6B5B - chains A and B of the 4 polymer chains in the assembly; structure by electron microscopy, 5.20 A resolution (low resolution: residue-level contacts below are approximate; hydrogen-bond / salt-bridge calls are withheld).

[Chain A]
Protein: Baculoviral IAP repeat-containing protein 1e
From: Mus musculus
UniProtKB: Q9R016 (BIR1E_MOUSE); residue numbers follow UniProt; this construct covers 1-1403
Chain sequence (1403 residues; numbered 1 to 1403; the number before each row is that of its first residue):
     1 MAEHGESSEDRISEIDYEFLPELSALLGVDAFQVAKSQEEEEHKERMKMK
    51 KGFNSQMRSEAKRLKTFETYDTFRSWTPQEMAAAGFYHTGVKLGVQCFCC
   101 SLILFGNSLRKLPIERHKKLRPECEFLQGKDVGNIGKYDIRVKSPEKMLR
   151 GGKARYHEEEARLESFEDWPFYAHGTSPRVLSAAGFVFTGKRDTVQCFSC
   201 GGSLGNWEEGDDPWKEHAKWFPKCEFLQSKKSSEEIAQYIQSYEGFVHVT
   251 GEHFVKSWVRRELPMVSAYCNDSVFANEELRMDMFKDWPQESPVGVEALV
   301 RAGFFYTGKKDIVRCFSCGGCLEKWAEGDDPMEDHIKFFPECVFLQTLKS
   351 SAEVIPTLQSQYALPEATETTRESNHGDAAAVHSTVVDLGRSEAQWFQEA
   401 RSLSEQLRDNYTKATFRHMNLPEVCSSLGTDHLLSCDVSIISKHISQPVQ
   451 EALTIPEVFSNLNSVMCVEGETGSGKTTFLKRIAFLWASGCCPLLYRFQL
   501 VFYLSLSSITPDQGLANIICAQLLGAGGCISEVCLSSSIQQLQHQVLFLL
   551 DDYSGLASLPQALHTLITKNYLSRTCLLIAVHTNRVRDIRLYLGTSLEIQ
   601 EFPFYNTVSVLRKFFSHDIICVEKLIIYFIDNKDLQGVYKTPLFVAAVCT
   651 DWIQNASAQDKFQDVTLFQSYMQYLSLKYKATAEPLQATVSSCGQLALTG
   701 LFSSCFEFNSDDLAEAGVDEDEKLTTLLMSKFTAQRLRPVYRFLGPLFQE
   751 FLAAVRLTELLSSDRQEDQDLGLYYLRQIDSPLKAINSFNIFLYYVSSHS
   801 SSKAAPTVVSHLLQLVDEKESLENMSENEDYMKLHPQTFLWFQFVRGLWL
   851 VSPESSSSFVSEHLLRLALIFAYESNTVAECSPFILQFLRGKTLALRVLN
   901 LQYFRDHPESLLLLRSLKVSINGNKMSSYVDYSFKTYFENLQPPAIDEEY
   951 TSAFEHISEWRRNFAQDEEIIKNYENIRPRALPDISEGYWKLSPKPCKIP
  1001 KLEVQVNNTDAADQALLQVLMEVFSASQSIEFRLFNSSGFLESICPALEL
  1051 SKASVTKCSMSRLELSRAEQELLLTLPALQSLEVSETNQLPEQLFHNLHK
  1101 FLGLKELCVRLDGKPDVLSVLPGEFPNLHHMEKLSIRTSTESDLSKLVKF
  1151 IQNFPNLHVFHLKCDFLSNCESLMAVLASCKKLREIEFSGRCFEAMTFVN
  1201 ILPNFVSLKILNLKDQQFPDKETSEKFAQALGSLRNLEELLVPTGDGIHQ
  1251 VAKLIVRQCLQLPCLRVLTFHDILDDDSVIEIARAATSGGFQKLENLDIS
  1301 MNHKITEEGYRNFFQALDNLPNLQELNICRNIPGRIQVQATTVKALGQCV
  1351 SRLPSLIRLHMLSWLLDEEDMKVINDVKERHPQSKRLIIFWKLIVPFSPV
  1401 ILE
Unresolved in the structure: 1-30, 122-158, 233-271, 362-396, 922-963, 977-983, 1390-1403
UniProt features mapped onto this chain:
  - binding site (Zn(2+)): Cys315, Cys318, His335, Cys342
  - binding site (ATP): Gly473 to Thr478
  - mutagenesis: Met1 to Glu40 (Abolishes production of IL1B in response to bacterial flagellin), Arg11 (R11I: Strongly reduces production of IL1B in response to bacterial flagellin; then associated with F-15), Ile15 (I15F: Strongly reduces production of IL1B in response to bacterial flagellin; then associated with I-11), Gly106 to Ser108 (Strongly reduces production of IL1B in response to bacterial flagellin), Ile626 to Ile627 (Strongly reduced interaction with flagellin), Gln837 to Thr838 (Mildly reduced interaction with flagellin), Phe839 to Leu840 (Mildly reduced interaction with flagellin), Leu840 (L840R: Strongly reduces production of IL1B in response to bacterial flagellin), Trp841 to Phe842 (Mildly reduced interaction with flagellin), Gln843 to Phe844 (Strongly reduced interaction with flagellin), Phe844 (F844C: Strongly reduces production of IL1B in response to bacterial flagellin), Gly847 (G847E: Strongly reduces production of IL1B in response to bacterial flagellin; G847K: Nearly abolishes interaction with flagellin), 5 further mutagenesis entries in UniProt

[Chain B]
Protein: NLR family CARD domain-containing protein 4
From: Mus musculus
UniProtKB: Q3UP24 (NLRC4_MOUSE); residues 1-1024 here = UniProt positions 1-1024
Chain sequence (1024 residues; numbered 1 to 1024; the number before each row is that of its first residue):
     1 MNFIRNNRRALIQRMGLTVTKQICDDLFALNVLNNQEANVIYCEPLEQEA
    51 ARKIIHMTMQKGSAACNLFLKSLENWDYFVYQDLTGQNLSYQVTEEDLNV
   101 LAQNLKDLYNSPAFLNFYPLGEDIDIIFNLEKTFTEPIMWKKDHRHHRVE
   151 QLTLGSLLEALKSPCLIEGESGKGKSTLLQRIAMLWASGGCRALKGFRLV
   201 FFIHLRSARGGLFETLYDQLLNIPDFISKPTFKALLLKLHKEVLFLLDGY
   251 NEFHPQNCPEIEALIKENHRFKNMVIVTTTTECLRHIRHVGALTAEVGDM
   301 TEDSAKDLIEAVLVPDQVERLWAQIQESRCLRNLMKTPLFVVITCAIQMG
   351 RQEFQAHTQTMLFQTFYDLLIQKNSHRYRGGASGDFARSLDYCGDLALEG
   401 VFAHKFDFEPEHGSSMNEDVLVTIGLLCKYTAQRLKPTYKFFHKSFQEYT
   451 AGRRLSSLLTSKEPEEVSKGNSYLNKMVSISDITSLYGNLLLYTCGSSTE
   501 ATRAVMRHLAMVYQHGSLQGLSVTKRPLWRQESIQSLRNTTEQDVLKAIN
   551 VNSFVECGINLFSESMSKSDLSQEFEAFFQGKSLYINSENIPDYLFDFFE
   601 YLPNCASALDFVKLDFYERATESQDKAEENVPGVHTEGPSETYIPPRAVS
   651 LFFNWKQEFKTLEVTLRDINKLNKQDIKYLGKIFSSATNLRLHIKRCAAM
   701 AGRLSSVLRTCKNMHTLMVEASPLTTDDEQYITSVTGLQNLSIHRLHTQQ
   751 LPGGLIDSLGNLKNLERLILDDIRMNEEDAKNLAEGLRSLKKMRLLHLTH
   801 LSDIGEGMDYIVKSLSEESCDLQEMKLVACCLTANSVKVLAQNLHNLIKL
   851 SILDISENYLEKDGNEALQELIGRLGVLGELTTLMLPWCWDVHTSLPKLL
   901 KQLEGTPGLAKLGLKNWRLRDEEIKSLGEFLEMNPLRDLQQLDLAGHCVS
   951 SDGWLYFMNVFENLKQLVFFDFSTEEFLPDAALVRKLSQVLSKLTLLQEV
  1001 KLTGWEFDDYDISAIKGTFKLVTA
Unresolved in the structure: 1-94, 619-644, 1024
UniProt features mapped onto this chain:
  - binding site (ATP): Thr135, Gly172 to Thr177, His443
  - modified residue: Ser533 (Phosphoserine)
  - mutagenesis: His443 (H443L: Constitutively active), Ser533 (S533A: Abolishes phosphorylation and prevents activation of caspase-1 and pyroptosis in response to S.typhimurium; S533D: Mimics phosphorylation; causes rapid macrophage pyroptosis without infection)
From the paper describing this entry:
  - higher-order assembly contacts with a neighbouring Baculoviral IAP repeat-containing protein 1e: Ile124, Asp125

[Interface between chain A and chain B]
Residue-residue contacts (48; chain A residue first):
  His444(A) - Lys132(B)
  Ile445(A) - Ile127(B)
  Ser446(A) - Ile127(B)
  Ser446(A) - Lys132(B)
  Gln447(A) - Val312(B)
  Gln447(A) - Leu313(B)
  Gln447(A) - Met349(B)
  Lys569(A) - Gln219(B)
  Lys569(A) - Leu220(B)
  Tyr571(A) - Asp107(B)
  Tyr571(A) - Leu108(B)
  Tyr571(A) - Ser111(B)
  Leu572(A) - Leu220(B)
  Leu572(A) - Asn222(B)
  Arg587(A) - Tyr118(B)
  Arg587(A) - Asp125(B)
  Arg590(A) - Asp125(B)
  Leu591(A) - Pro112(B)
  Leu591(A) - Ala113(B)
  Leu591(A) - Asn116(B)
  Leu591(A) - Tyr118(B)
  Tyr592(A) - Ala113(B)
  Leu593(A) - Pro112(B)
  Glu707(A) - Arg351(B)
  Thr733(A) - Asp125(B)
  Ala734(A) - Asp125(B)
  Gln735(A) - Leu120(B)
  Gln735(A) - Ile124(B)
  Gln735(A) - Asp125(B)
  Gln735(A) - Ile126(B)
  Gln735(A) - Ala346(B)
  Gln735(A) - Met349(B)
  Arg736(A) - Met349(B)
  Arg736(A) - Phe354(B)
  Leu737(A) - Ile347(B)
  Leu737(A) - Thr365(B)
  Gln1339(A) - Ser685(B)
  Gln1339(A) - Thr710(B)
  Gln1339(A) - Lys712(B)
  Ala1340(A) - Lys682(B)
  Thr1341(A) - Phe653(B)
  Thr1341(A) - Lys682(B)
  Thr1341(A) - Ser685(B)
  Thr1342(A) - Ser685(B)
  Gln1348(A) - Lys656(B)
  Glu1369(A) - Phe653(B)
  Glu1369(A) - Tyr679(B)
  Val1373(A) - Lys656(B)
Also at the interface, not in a pair above, chain A (30 interface residues in all): Pro448, Asp588, Lys1344, Glu1368, Asp1376
Also at the interface, not in a pair above, chain B (37 interface residues in all): Asn104, Phe117, His357, Val649, Asn654, Gln657
Interface features reported in the paper:
  - interface residues, chain B: Ile124(B), Asp125(B)

[Summary]
30 residues of chain A and 37 residues of chain B are in contact. The paper reports interface residues
Ile124(B) and Asp125(B); higher-order assembly contacts with a neighbouring Baculoviral IAP repeat-containing
protein 1e through Ile124(B) and Asp125(B).
Chain A is Baculoviral IAP repeat-containing protein 1e and chain B is NLR family CARD domain-containing
protein 4, both from Mus musculus; the structure, Cryo-EM structure of the NAIP5-NLRC4-flagellin inflammasome,
was determined by electron microscopy.
